PDB entry 8SJ4 | X-ray diffraction, 2.67 A resolution | chains H and A of the 5 polymer chains in the assembly

== Chain H ==
Molecule: 1H9 heavy chain
Source organism: Homo sapiens
Chain sequence (218 residues; row label = number of the first residue in the row; a row labelled like 82A-82C holds insertion residues (82A, then the next letters in order)):
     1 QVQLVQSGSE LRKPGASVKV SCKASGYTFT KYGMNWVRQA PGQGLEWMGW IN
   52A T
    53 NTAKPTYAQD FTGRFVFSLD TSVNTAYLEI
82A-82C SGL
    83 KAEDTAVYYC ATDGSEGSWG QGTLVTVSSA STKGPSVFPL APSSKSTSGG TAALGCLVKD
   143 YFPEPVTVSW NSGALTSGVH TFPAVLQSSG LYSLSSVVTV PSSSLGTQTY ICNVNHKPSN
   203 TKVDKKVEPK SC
Disordered / not traced: 212-214
Disulfides: Cys-22/Cys-92

== Chain A ==
Molecule: Conglutin
Source organism: Arachis hypogaea
UniProtKB: Q647G9 (CONG_ARAHY); residues 13-124 here correspond to UniProt positions 34-145 (UniProt number = residue number + 21)
Chain sequence (122 residues; row label = number of the first residue in the row):
    12 MSCERQVDRV NLKPCEQHIM QRIMGEQEQY DSYDIRSTRS SDQQQRCCDE LNEMENTQGC
    72 MCEALQQIME NQCDRLQDRQ MVQQFKRELM SLPQQCNFRA PQRCDLDVSG GRCSGSHHHH
   132 HH
Disordered / not traced: 37-51, 125-133
Disulfides: Cys-14/Cys-71, Cys-26/Cys-58, Cys-59/Cys-107, Cys-84/Cys-124
Construct notes: initiating methionine (12); conflict Gly-70 (Arg91 in Q647G9), Ser-102 (Asn123 in Q647G9); expression tag (125-133)
From the paper describing this entry:
  - mutagenesis - R90Q/Q91A: decreased binding to 1H9 heavy chain (chain H)

== How chain H and chain A interact ==
Residue-residue contacts (22; chain H residue first):
  Thr-30(H) / Gln-91(A)  hydrogen bond (backbone-side chain)
  Lys-31(H) / Gln-91(A)
  Lys-31(H) / Met-92(A)
  Tyr-32(H) / Gln-88(A)
  Tyr-32(H) / Asp-89(A)
  Tyr-32(H) / Gln-91(A)
  Tyr-32(H) / Met-92(A)  hydrophobic
  Gly-33(H) / Asp-89(A)  hydrogen bond (backbone-side chain)
  Gly-33(H) / Gln-91(A)  hydrogen bond (backbone-side chain)
  Asn-35(H) / Arg-90(A)  hydrogen bond
  Trp-50(H) / Arg-90(A)
  Trp-50(H) / Gln-91(A)
  Trp-50(H) / Gln-94(A)
  Asn-52(H) / Gln-91(A)
  Asn-52(H) / Gln-94(A)
  Thr-52A(H) / Gln-91(A)  hydrogen bond (backbone-side chain)
  Asn-53(H) / Gln-91(A)
  Asn-53(H) / Gln-95(A)
  Asp-95(H) / Asp-89(A)
  Asp-95(H) / Arg-90(A)  salt bridge
  Gly-96(H) / Gln-88(A)
  Ser-97(H) / Gln-88(A)  hydrogen bond
Also at the interface, not in a pair above, chain H (14 interface residues in all): Trp-47, Ile-51
Also at the interface, not in a pair above, chain A (8 interface residues in all): Met-35
Interface features reported in the paper:
  - pairs named by the authors: Thr-30(H)/Gln-91(A) (hydrogen bond), Gly-33(H)/Gln-91(A) (hydrogen bond), Asn-35(H)/Arg-90(A) (hydrogen bond), Asn-52(H)/Gln-91(A), Asp-95(H)/Arg-90(A) (salt bridge)
  - epitope / paratope residues, chain H: Thr-30(H), Gly-33(H), Asn-35(H), Asn-52(H), Asp-95(H)
  - epitope / paratope residues, chain A: Arg-90(A), Gln-91(A)

== Summary ==
Chain H and chain A form an interface of 14 and 8 residues respectively, with 6 hydrogen bonds and 1 salt
bridge. Polar pairs include Asp-95(H)/Arg-90(A), Thr-30(H)/Gln-91(A) and Gly-33(H)/Asp-89(A). The paper
describes hydrogen bonds between Thr-30(H) and Gln-91(A), Gly-33(H) and Gln-91(A) and Asn-35(H) and Arg-90(A);
a contact between Asn-52(H) and Gln-91(A); a salt bridge between Asp-95(H) and Arg-90(A). From the paper:
R90Q/Q91A of chain A reduce binding to 1H9 heavy chain (chain H); epitope/paratope residues Thr-30(H),
Gly-33(H) and Arg-90(A) among others.
Here chain H is 1H9 heavy chain (Homo sapiens) and chain A is Conglutin (Arachis hypogaea). Entry 8SJ4
(8F3-1H9-Ara h 6) was determined by X-ray diffraction (same publication as 8SI1).
